Entry 9IXM (electron microscopy, 3.26 A resolution); this record covers chains A and F of the 6 polymer chains in the assembly.

Chain A:
Molecule: DdmD
Reference sequence: A0A5R8LS59 (A0A5R8LS59_LACZE); numbering as in UniProt (aligned over 1-1192)
Sequence (1192 residues; row label = number of the first residue in the row):
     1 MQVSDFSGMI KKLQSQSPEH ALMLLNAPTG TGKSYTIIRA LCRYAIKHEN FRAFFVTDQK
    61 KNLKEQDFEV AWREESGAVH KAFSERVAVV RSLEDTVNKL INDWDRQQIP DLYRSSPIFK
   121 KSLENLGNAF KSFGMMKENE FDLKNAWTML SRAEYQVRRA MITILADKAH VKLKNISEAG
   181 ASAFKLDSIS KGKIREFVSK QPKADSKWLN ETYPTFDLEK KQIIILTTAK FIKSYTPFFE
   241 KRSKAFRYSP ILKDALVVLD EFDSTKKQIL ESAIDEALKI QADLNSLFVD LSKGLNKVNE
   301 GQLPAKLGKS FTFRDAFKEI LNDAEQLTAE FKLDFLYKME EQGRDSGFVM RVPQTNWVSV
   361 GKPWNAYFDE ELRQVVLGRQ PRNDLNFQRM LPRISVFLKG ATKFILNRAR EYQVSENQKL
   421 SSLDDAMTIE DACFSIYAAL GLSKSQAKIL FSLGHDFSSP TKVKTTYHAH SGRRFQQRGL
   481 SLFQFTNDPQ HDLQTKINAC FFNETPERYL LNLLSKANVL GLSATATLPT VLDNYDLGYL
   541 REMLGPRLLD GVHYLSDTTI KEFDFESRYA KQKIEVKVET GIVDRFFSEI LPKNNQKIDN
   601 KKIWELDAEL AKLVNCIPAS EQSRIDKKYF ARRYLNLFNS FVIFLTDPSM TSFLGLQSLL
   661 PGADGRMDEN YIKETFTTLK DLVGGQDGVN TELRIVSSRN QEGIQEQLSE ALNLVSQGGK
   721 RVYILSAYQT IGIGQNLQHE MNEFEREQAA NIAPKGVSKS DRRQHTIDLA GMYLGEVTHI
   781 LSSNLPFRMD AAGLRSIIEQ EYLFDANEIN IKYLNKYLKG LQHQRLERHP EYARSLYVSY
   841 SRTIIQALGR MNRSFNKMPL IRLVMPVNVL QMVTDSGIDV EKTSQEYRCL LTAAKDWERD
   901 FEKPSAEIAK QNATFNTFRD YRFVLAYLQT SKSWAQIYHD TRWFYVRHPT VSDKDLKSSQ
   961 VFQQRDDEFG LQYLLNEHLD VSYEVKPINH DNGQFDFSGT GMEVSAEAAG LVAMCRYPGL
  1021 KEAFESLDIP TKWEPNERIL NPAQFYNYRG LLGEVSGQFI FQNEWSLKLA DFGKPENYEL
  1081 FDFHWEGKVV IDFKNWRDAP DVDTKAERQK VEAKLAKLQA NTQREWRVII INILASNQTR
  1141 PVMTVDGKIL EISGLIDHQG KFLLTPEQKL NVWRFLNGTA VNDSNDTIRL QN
Not modelled in the structure: 176-179, 366, 1145-1147, 1178-1192
Construct notes: conflict Ser-7 (Leu in A0A5R8LS59), Ile-46 (Val in A0A5R8LS59), Ser-115 (Asn in A0A5R8LS59), Glu-154 (Asp in A0A5R8LS59), Lys-174 (Arg in A0A5R8LS59), Ala-179 (Glu in A0A5R8LS59), Asp-187 (Asn in A0A5R8LS59), Phe-313 (Ser in A0A5R8LS59), His-468 (Tyr in A0A5R8LS59), Glu-575 (Gln in A0A5R8LS59), Asp-681 (Glu in A0A5R8LS59), Ile-704 (Val in A0A5R8LS59), Arg-762 (Pro in A0A5R8LS59), Pro-859 (Thr in A0A5R8LS59), Val-1090 (Ala in A0A5R8LS59), Asp-1101 (Asn in A0A5R8LS59), Ala-1106 (Val in A0A5R8LS59), Arg-1140 (Gln in A0A5R8LS59), Thr-1165 (Met in A0A5R8LS59)

Chain F:
Molecule: 30-nt DNA strand
Sequence (30 nucleotides; row label = number of the first residue in the row):
     7 TTGATACGAC TGCCGAGATT AGATAAAGTG

Interface between chain A and chain F:
Residue-residue contacts - 59 pairs, chain A then chain F:
  Asp-58(A) / DT25(F)  sugar contact
  Gln-59(A) / DA24(F)  sugar contact
  Gln-59(A) / DT25(F)  phosphate contact
  Lys-60(A) / DT25(F)  hydrogen bond to the phosphate
  Lys-60(A) / DT26(F)  salt bridge to the phosphate
  Ser-92(A) / DT26(F)  phosphate contact
  Ser-92(A) / DA27(F)  phosphate contact
  Leu-93(A) / DA27(F)  hydrogen bond to the phosphate
  Asp-95(A) / DT26(F)  phosphate contact
  Asp-142(A) / DA31(F)  hydrogen bond to the base
  Leu-143(A) / DA27(F)  base contact
  Leu-143(A) / DG28(F)  base contact
  Lys-144(A) / DG28(F)  sugar contact
  Lys-144(A) / DA29(F)  base contact
  Lys-144(A) / DT30(F)  base contact
  Asn-145(A) / DA31(F)  hydrogen bond to the base
  Trp-147(A) / DA27(F)  sugar contact
  Trp-147(A) / DG28(F)  base contact
  Trp-147(A) / DA29(F)  phosphate contact
  Arg-152(A) / DT30(F)  salt bridge to the phosphate
  Thr-227(A) / DT25(F)  hydrogen bond to the phosphate
  Thr-227(A) / DT26(F)  hydrogen bond to the phosphate
  Ala-229(A) / DT25(F)  sugar contact
  Ala-229(A) / DT26(F)  sugar contact
  Lys-230(A) / DA27(F)  salt bridge to the phosphate
  Lys-233(A) / DT26(F)  base contact
  Lys-233(A) / DA27(F)  sugar contact
  Ser-234(A) / DA27(F)  sugar contact
  Ser-234(A) / DG28(F)  phosphate contact
  Ser-243(A) / DG28(F)  hydrogen bond to the phosphate
  Glu-271(A) / DT25(F)  base contact
  Lys-279(A) / DA27(F)  base contact
  Ser-623(A) / DC19(F)  base contact
  Asp-626(A) / DC20(F)  hydrogen bond to the base
  Tyr-629(A) / DC20(F)  stacking on the base
  Arg-633(A) / DG21(F)  salt bridge to the phosphate
  Ser-658(A) / DG21(F)  sugar contact
  Leu-659(A) / DG21(F)  phosphate contact
  Leu-659(A) / DA22(F)  phosphate contact
  Leu-660(A) / DA22(F)  hydrogen bond to the phosphate
  Leu-660(A) / DG23(F)  phosphate contact
  Ser-698(A) / DG23(F)  hydrogen bond to the phosphate
  Arg-699(A) / DA22(F)  salt bridge to the phosphate
  Gln-729(A) / DG21(F)  hydrogen bond to the base
  Gln-729(A) / DA22(F)  sugar contact
  Gln-729(A) / DG23(F)  sugar contact
  Thr-730(A) / DA22(F)  hydrogen bond to the phosphate
  Thr-730(A) / DG23(F)  hydrogen bond to the phosphate
  Thr-778(A) / DC20(F)  phosphate contact
  Thr-778(A) / DG21(F)  hydrogen bond to the phosphate
  His-779(A) / DC20(F)  hydrogen bond to the phosphate
  His-779(A) / DG21(F)  stacking on the base
  Ser-783(A) / DG18(F)  base contact
  Ser-783(A) / DC19(F)  sugar contact
  Leu-826(A) / DG18(F)  base contact
  Leu-826(A) / DC19(F)  sugar contact
  Arg-828(A) / DG18(F)  salt bridge to the phosphate
  Arg-828(A) / DC19(F)  phosphate contact
  His-829(A) / DC19(F)  salt bridge to the phosphate
Interface residues without a listed pair, chain A (44 interface residues in all): Thr-148, Arg-624, Phe-630, Val-777, Ile-780, Leu-785, Glu-827
Interface residues without a listed pair, chain F (15 interface residues in all): DT17

Overview:
44 residues of chain A and 15 residues of chain F are in contact; the contacts include 15 hydrogen bonds, 7
salt bridges and 2 aromatic stacking contacts. Polar pairs include Asp-142(A)/DA31(F), Asn-145(A)/DA31(F) and
Asp-626(A)/DC20(F).
Chain A is DdmD and chain F is a 30-nt DNA strand; the structure, Cryo-EM structure of Lactobacillus casei
DdmDE bound with DNA, was determined by electron microscopy (same publication as 9IW3 and 9IX4).
